PDB entry 8RYP | X-ray diffraction, 1.81 A resolution | chains A and C of the 5 polymer chains in the assembly

== Chain A ==
Name: HLA class I histocompatibility antigen, A alpha chain
From: Homo sapiens
Reference sequence: P04439 (HLAA_HUMAN); residues 1-275 here correspond to UniProt positions 25-299 (UniProt number = residue number + 24)
Sequence (276 residues; numbered 1 to 276; the number before each row is that of its first residue):
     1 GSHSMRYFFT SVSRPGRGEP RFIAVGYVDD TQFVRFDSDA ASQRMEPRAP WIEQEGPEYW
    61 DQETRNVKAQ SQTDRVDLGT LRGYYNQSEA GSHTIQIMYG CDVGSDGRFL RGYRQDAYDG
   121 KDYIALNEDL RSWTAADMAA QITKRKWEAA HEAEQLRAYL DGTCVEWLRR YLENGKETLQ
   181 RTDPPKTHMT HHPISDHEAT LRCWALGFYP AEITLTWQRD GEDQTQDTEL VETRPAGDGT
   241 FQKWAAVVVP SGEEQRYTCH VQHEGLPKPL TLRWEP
Differences from the reference sequence: expression tag (276)
UniProt features mapped onto this chain:
  - region: Glu275 (Connecting peptide)
  - binding site (a peptide antigen): Tyr7, Thr73, Tyr84, Asp116, Thr143, Lys146, Tyr159, Tyr171
  - modified residue: Tyr59 (Sulfotyrosine)
  - glycosylation: Asn86 (N-linked (GlcNAc...) asparagine)
Disulfides: Cys101-Cys164, Cys203-Cys259

== Chain C ==
Name: ELFSYLIEK peptide
Sequence (9 residues; each row starts with the number of its first residue):
     1 ELFSYLIEK

== Interface between chain A and chain C ==
Pairs across the interface - 41 pairs, chain A then chain C:
  Tyr7(A) with Glu1(C), hydrogen bond (side chain-backbone); Leu2(C), hydrophobic
  Phe9(A) with Leu2(C), hydrophobic
  Met45(A) with Leu2(C), hydrophobic
  Gln62(A) with Glu1(C)
  Glu63(A) with Glu1(C); Leu2(C), hydrogen bond (side chain-backbone)
  Asn66(A) with Ser4(C)
  Val67(A) with Leu2(C), hydrophobic
  Ala69(A) with Leu6(C)
  Gln70(A) with Leu6(C)
  Thr73(A) with Leu6(C)
  Asp77(A) with Glu8(C); Lys9(C), hydrogen bond (side chain-backbone)
  Thr80(A) with Lys9(C)
  Leu81(A) with Lys9(C)
  Tyr84(A) with Lys9(C), hydrogen bond (side chain-backbone)
  Ile95(A) with Lys9(C)
  Tyr99(A) with Leu2(C); Phe3(C), hydrogen bond (side chain-backbone)
  Asp116(A) with Lys9(C), salt bridge
  Thr143(A) with Lys9(C), hydrogen bond (side chain-backbone)
  Lys146(A) with Glu8(C); Lys9(C), hydrogen bond (side chain-backbone)
  Trp147(A) with Ile7(C), hydrogen bond (side chain-backbone); Glu8(C), hydrogen bond (side chain-backbone); Lys9(C)
  Ala150(A) with Tyr5(C), hydrogen bond (backbone-side chain); Ile7(C), hydrophobic
  Glu152(A) with Phe3(C); Tyr5(C); Ile7(C)
  Gln155(A) with Phe3(C); Tyr5(C)
  Leu156(A) with Phe3(C)
  Tyr159(A) with Glu1(C), hydrogen bond (side chain-backbone); Leu2(C); Phe3(C), hydrophobic
  Thr163(A) with Glu1(C)
  Trp167(A) with Glu1(C)
  Tyr171(A) with Glu1(C), hydrogen bond (side chain-backbone)
Other interface residues (no listed pair), chain A (35 interface residues in all): Met5, Tyr59, Val76, Ile97, Arg114, Tyr123, His151

== Summary ==
35 residues of chain A and 9 residues of chain C are in contact, with 12 hydrogen bonds and 1 salt bridge.
Polar pairs include Asp116(A)-Lys9(C), Tyr7(A)-Glu1(C) and Glu63(A)-Leu2(C). Curated annotation (UniProt)
lists 8 peptide antigen-binding residues on chain A.
Chain A is HLA class I histocompatibility antigen, A alpha chain (Homo sapiens) and chain C is ELFSYLIEK
peptide; the structure, Structure of S8 TCR in complex with HLA-A*03:01 bound to ELFSYLIEK peptide, was
determined by X-ray diffraction together with 8RYM, 8RYN, 8RYO and 8RYQ from the same study.
